PDB entry 1B33 | X-ray diffraction, 2.30 A resolution | chains E and F of the 7 polymer chains in the assembly

Chain E:
Molecule: Allophycocyanin, alpha chain
Organism: Mastigocladus laminosus
Notes: fragment: alpha chains
UniProtKB: P00315 (PHAA_MASLA); numbering as in UniProt (aligned over 1-160)
Chain sequence (160 residues; row label = number of the first residue in the row):
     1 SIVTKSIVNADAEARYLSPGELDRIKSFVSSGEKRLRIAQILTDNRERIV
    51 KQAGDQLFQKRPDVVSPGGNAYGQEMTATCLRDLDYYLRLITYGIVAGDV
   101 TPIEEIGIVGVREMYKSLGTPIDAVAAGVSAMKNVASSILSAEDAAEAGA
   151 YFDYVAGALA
Swiss-Prot annotation at these positions:
  - binding site ((2R,3E)-phycocyanobilin): Cys80
  - modified residue: Asn70 (N4-methylasparagine)
Covalently attached groups: phycocyanobilin (CYC) linked to Cys80
Ligand contacts:
  - borate ion (BO4): Ser18, Gly20, Glu21, Arg24
  - phycocyanobilin (CYC): Leu57, Val64, Asn70, Ala71, Met76, Thr79, Arg82, Asp83, Leu84, Tyr86, Tyr87, Leu90, Ile106, Gly107, Met114, Tyr115, Leu118, Thr120, Pro121, Ala124, Val125
What the authors report for this chain:
  - binding site for borate ion: Arg24

Chain F:
Molecule: Allophycocyanin, beta chain
Organism: Mastigocladus laminosus
Notes: fragment: beta chains
UniProtKB: P00318 (PHAB_MASLA); residues 1-161 here = UniProt positions 1-161
Chain sequence (161 residues; numbered 1 to 161; the number before each row is that of its first residue):
     1 MQDAITAVINSSDVQGKYLDTAALEKLKSYFSTGELRVRAATTIAANAAA
    51 IVKEAVAKSLLYSDITRPGGNMYTTRRYAACIRDLDYYLRYATYAMLAGD
   101 PSILDERVLNGLKETYNSLGVPISATVQAIQAMKEVTASLVGPDAGKEMG
   151 VYFDYICSGLS
Differences from the reference sequence: modified residue (71)
Modified residues: Asn71 (n-methyl asparagine; MEN)
Swiss-Prot annotation at these positions:
  - binding site ((2R,3E)-phycocyanobilin): Cys81
  - modified residue: Asn71 (N4-methylasparagine)
Covalently attached groups: phycocyanobilin (CYC) linked to Cys81
Ligand contacts:
  - phycocyanobilin (CYC), molecule 1: Leu60, Ile65, Asn71, Met72, Arg76, Arg77, Ala80, Arg83, Asp84, Leu85, Tyr87, Tyr88, Tyr91, Arg107, Val108, Leu112, Thr115, Tyr116, Leu119, Val121, Pro122, Ala125, Thr126, Ala129
  - phycocyanobilin (CYC), molecule 2: Leu61, Tyr62, Thr66, Met72, Tyr73, Thr74, Thr75, Tyr78
What the authors report for this chain:
  - binding site for phycocyanobilin: Thr74, Tyr87

Interface between chain E and chain F:
Residue-residue contacts (64; chain E residue first):
  Ser1(E) - Asp3(F)  hydrogen bond
  Ser1(E) - Thr6(F)
  Val3(E) - Asp3(F)
  Val3(E) - Tyr30(F)
  Val3(E) - Leu97(F)
  Val3(E) - Ala98(F)  hydrophobic
  Thr4(E) - Met1(F)
  Thr4(E) - Asp3(F)  hydrogen bond
  Ile7(E) - Tyr94(F)
  Ile7(E) - Ala98(F)  hydrophobic
  Ile7(E) - Ile103(F)  hydrophobic
  Val8(E) - Arg107(F)
  Ala10(E) - Tyr94(F)
  Asp11(E) - Arg90(F)  salt bridge
  Asp11(E) - Tyr91(F)  hydrogen bond
  Asp11(E) - Tyr94(F)  hydrogen bond (backbone-side chain)
  Asp11(E) - Arg107(F)  salt bridge
  Ala14(E) - Arg90(F)
  Arg15(E) - Arg90(F)
  Arg15(E) - Tyr94(F)  hydrogen bond (backbone-side chain)
  Tyr16(E) - Ile44(F)  hydrophobic
  Tyr16(E) - Ala45(F)  hydrophobic
  Tyr16(E) - Ala48(F)
  Tyr16(E) - Leu89(F)
  Tyr16(E) - Arg90(F)  hydrogen bond (side chain-backbone)
  Tyr16(E) - Thr93(F)
  Leu17(E) - Tyr94(F)  hydrophobic
  Leu22(E) - Val38(F)  hydrophobic
  Leu22(E) - Thr42(F)
  Ile25(E) - Val38(F)  hydrophobic
  Lys26(E) - Glu35(F)
  Lys26(E) - Val38(F)
  Phe28(E) - Ile5(F)  hydrophobic
  Phe28(E) - Phe31(F)  hydrophobic
  Val29(E) - Tyr30(F)  hydrophobic
  Val29(E) - Phe31(F)  hydrophobic
  Val29(E) - Gly34(F)
  Val29(E) - Glu35(F)
  Ser30(E) - Glu35(F)
  Gly32(E) - Phe31(F)
  Glu33(E) - Lys28(F)
  Arg35(E) - Phe31(F)
  Leu36(E) - Leu24(F)  hydrophobic
  Leu36(E) - Lys28(F)
  Gln40(E) - Leu24(F)
  Thr43(E) - Tyr18(F)
  Arg46(E) - Tyr18(F)
  Asp85(E) - Tyr18(F)  hydrogen bond
  Leu88(E) - Tyr18(F)
  Arg89(E) - Asp13(F)  salt bridge
  Arg89(E) - Gly16(F)  hydrogen bond (side chain-backbone)
  Arg89(E) - Lys17(F)
  Arg89(E) - Tyr18(F)  hydrogen bond (backbone-side chain)
  Leu90(E) - Asp13(F)
  Thr92(E) - Tyr18(F)
  Tyr93(E) - Ile9(F)
  Tyr93(E) - Ser12(F)
  Tyr93(E) - Asp13(F)  hydrogen bond (side chain-backbone)
  Tyr93(E) - Lys17(F)  hydrogen bond (side chain-backbone)
  Val96(E) - Leu19(F)  hydrophobic
  Val96(E) - Leu27(F)  hydrophobic
  Ala97(E) - Ile5(F)  hydrophobic
  Ala97(E) - Ile9(F)  hydrophobic
  Ile106(E) - Asp13(F)
Other interface residues (no listed pair), chain E (34 interface residues in all): Pro102
Other interface residues (no listed pair), chain F (35 interface residues in all): Gln2, Ala41, Asp86

Summary:
The interface between chain E and chain F involves 34 residues on one side and 35 on the other; the contacts
include 11 hydrogen bonds and 3 salt bridges. Polar pairs include Asp11(E)-Arg90(F), Asp11(E)-Arg107(F) and
Arg89(E)-Asp13(F). The paper reports a binding site for phycocyanobilin at Thr74(F) and Tyr87(F); a binding
site for borate ion at Arg24(E).
Chain E is Allophycocyanin, alpha chain and chain F is Allophycocyanin, beta chain, both from Mastigocladus
laminosus; the structure, Structure of light harvesting complex of allophycocyanin alpha and beta
chains/core-linker complex AP*LC7.8, was determined by X-ray diffraction.
